PDB entry 7ELL | electron microscopy, 3.80 A resolution | chains H and h of the 21 polymer chains in the assembly

Chain H:
Protein: Mu1
From: Mammalian orthoreovirus 3
UniProt: F1ARM5 (F1ARM5_9REOV); residue numbers follow UniProt; this construct covers 2-42
Sequence (41 residues; numbered 2 to 42; the number before each row is that of its first residue):
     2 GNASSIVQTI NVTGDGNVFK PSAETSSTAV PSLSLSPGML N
Disordered / not traced: 2-9
Reported in the primary citation:
  - post-translational modification sites: N42

Chain h:
Protein: Mu1
From: Mammalian orthoreovirus 3
UniProt: F1ARM5 (F1ARM5_9REOV); residue numbers follow UniProt; this construct covers 43-708
Sequence (666 residues; row label = number of the first residue in the row):
    43 PGGVPWIAVG DETSVTSPGA LRRMTSKDIP ETAIINTDNS SGAVPSESAL VPYIDEPLVV
   103 VTEHAITNFT KAEMALEFNR EFLDKMRVLS VSPKYSDLLT YVDCYVGVSA RQALNNFQKQ
   163 VPVITPTRQT MYVDSIQAAL KALEKWEIDL RVAQTLLPTN VPIGEVSCPM QSVVKLLDDQ
   223 LPDDSLIRRY PKEAAVALAK RNGGIQWMDV SEGTVMNEAV NAVAASALAP SASAPPLEEK
   283 SKLTEQAMDL VTAAEPEIIA SLVPVPAPVF AIPPKPADYN VRTLRIDEAT WLRMIPKSMN
   343 TPFQIQVTDN TGTNWHLNLR GGTRVVNLDQ IAPMRFVLDL GGKSYKETSW DPNGKKVGFI
   403 VFQSKIPFEL WTAASQIGQA TVVNYVQLYA EDSSFTAQSI IATTSLAYNY EPEQLNKTDP
   463 EMNYYLLATF IDSAAITPTN MTQPDVWDAL LTMSPLSAGE VTVKGAVVSE VVPADLIGSY
   523 TPESLNTSLP NDAARCMIDR ASKIAEAIKI DDDAGPDEYS PNSVPIQGQL AISQLETGYG
   583 VRIFNPKGIL SKIASRAMQA FIGDPSTIIT QAAPVLSDKN NWIALAQGVK TSLRTKSLSA
   643 GVKTAVSKLS SSESIQNWTQ GFLDKVSAHF PAPKPDCPTS GDSGESSNRR VKRDSYAGVV
   703 KRGYTR
Disordered / not traced: 81-90, 676-708
Reported in the primary citation:
  - binding site for myristic acid: M212 to R243

How chain H and chain h interact:
Contacting residue pairs (68):
  T10(H) with V252(h)
  I11(H) with K234(h); A237(h), hydrophobic; M250(h)
  V13(H) with V216(h); A237(h), hydrophobic; W249(h), hydrophobic
  T14(H) with Q213(h)
  G15(H) with Q213(h)
  D16(H) with Q213(h), hydrogen bond (backbone-side chain)
  G17(H) with M250(h); V257(h)
  N18(H) with M212(h); Q248(h); W249(h); M250(h), hydrogen bond (side chain-backbone)
  V19(H) with M212(h); G246(h); I247(h); Q248(h), hydrogen bond (backbone-backbone); V257(h), hydrophobic
  F20(H) with L199(h), hydrophobic; S209(h); C210(h), hydrogen bond (backbone-backbone); M212(h), hydrophobic; V215(h), hydrophobic; I247(h), hydrophobic; L665(h), hydrophobic
  K21(H) with E207(h); V208(h); S209(h); G246(h), hydrogen bond (backbone-backbone)
  P22(H) with T201(h); E207(h); V208(h), hydrogen bond (backbone-backbone)
  S23(H) with V203(h); G206(h); E207(h)
  A24(H) with V203(h); P204(h); I205(h), hydrophobic; G206(h), hydrogen bond (backbone-backbone); A271(h)
  T26(H) with N244(h); G245(h); G246(h)
  S27(H) with N202(h); A267(h)
  S28(H) with Q196(h); N202(h), hydrogen bond (backbone-side chain); R243(h); N244(h), hydrogen bond
  T29(H) with R243(h); N263(h), hydrogen bond (backbone-side chain); L270(h)
  A30(H) with F120(h); R243(h)
  V31(H) with A117(h), hydrophobic
  L34(H) with N110(h); K113(h); A114(h)
  S35(H) with H106(h); N110(h), hydrogen bond (backbone-side chain)
  L36(H) with N110(h)
  M40(H) with H106(h), hydrogen bond
  L41(H) with T104(h), hydrogen bond (backbone-side chain); A107(h), hydrophobic
  N42(H) with T104(h)
Interface residues without a listed pair, chain H (27 interface residues in all): E25
Interface residues without a listed pair, chain h (43 interface residues in all): F111, P200

Overview:
The interface between chain H and chain h involves 27 residues on one side and 43 on the other; the contacts
include 13 hydrogen bonds. Among the polar pairs are D16(H)-Q213(h), N18(H)-M250(h) and S28(H)-N202(h). The
paper reports a binding site for myristic acid at M212(h); a modification site at N42(H).
Here chain H is Mu1 and chain h is Mu1, both from Mammalian orthoreovirus 3. Entry 7ELL (In situ structure of
capping enzyme lambda2, penetration protein mu1 of mammalian reovirus capsid asymmetric unit) was determined
by electron microscopy (same publication as 7ELH).
